PDB entry 8SN0 | electron microscopy, 3.20 A resolution | chains G and I of the 12 polymer chains in the assembly

Chain G:
Molecule: Histone H2A type 1-B/E
Organism: Homo sapiens
UniProtKB: P04908 (H2A1B_HUMAN); residues 11-129 here correspond to UniProt positions 12-130 (UniProt number = residue number + 1)
Amino-acid sequence (119 residues; numbered 11 to 129; the number before each row is that of its first residue):
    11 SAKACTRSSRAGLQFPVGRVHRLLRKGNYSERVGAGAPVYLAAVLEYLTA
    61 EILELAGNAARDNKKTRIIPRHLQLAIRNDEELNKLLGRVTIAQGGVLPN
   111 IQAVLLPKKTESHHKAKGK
Not modelled in the structure: 120-129
Differences from the reference sequence: engineered mutation Ser11 (Arg12 in P04908), Cys15 (Lys16 in P04908)
UniProt features mapped onto this chain:
  - modified residue: Lys13 (N6-(beta-hydroxybutyryl)lysine), Lys36 (N6-(2-hydroxyisobutyryl)lysine), Lys74 (N6-(2-hydroxyisobutyryl)lysine), Lys75 (N6-(2-hydroxyisobutyryl)lysine), Lys95 (N6-(2-hydroxyisobutyryl)lysine), Gln104 (N5-methylglutamine), Lys118 (N6-(2-hydroxyisobutyryl)lysine), Lys119 (N6-crotonyllysine), Thr120 (Phosphothreonine), Lys125 (N6-crotonyllysine)
  - cross-link (Glycyl lysine isopeptide (Lys-Gly)): Lys13 (interchain with G-Cter in ubiquitin), Lys119 (interchain with G-Cter in ubiquitin)

Chain I:
Molecule: 147-nt DNA strand
Organism: Homo sapiens
Sequence (147 nucleotides; numbered -73 to 73; the number before each row is that of its first residue; numbers below 1 keep their minus sign (DA-73 is residue -73)):
   -73 ATCGAGAATCCCGGTGCCGAGGCCGCTCAATTGGTCGTAGACAGCTCTAG
   -23 CACCGCTTAAACGCACGTACGCGCTGTCCCCCGCGTTTTAACCGCCAAGG
    27 GGATTACTCCCTAGTCTCCAGGCACGTGTCAGATATATACATCCGAT

Chain G / chain I interface:
Contacting residue pairs - 12 pairs, chain G then chain I:
  Arg29(G) - DC49(I)  salt bridge to the phosphate
  Arg42(G) - DT38(I)  sugar contact
  Arg42(G) - DA39(I)  phosphate contact
  Val43(G) - DT38(I)  sugar contact
  Val43(G) - DA39(I)  hydrogen bond to the phosphate
  Gly44(G) - DT38(I)  phosphate contact
  Ala45(G) - DT38(I)  hydrogen bond to the phosphate
  Lys75(G) - DG58(I)  phosphate contact
  Thr76(G) - DA57(I)  phosphate contact
  Thr76(G) - DG58(I)  hydrogen bond to the phosphate
  Arg77(G) - DA57(I)  sugar contact
  Arg77(G) - DG58(I)  phosphate contact
Interface residues without a listed pair, chain I (7 interface residues in all): DG48, DA59

Overview:
The interface between chain G and chain I involves 8 residues on one side and 7 on the other, with 3 hydrogen
bonds and 1 salt bridge. Among the polar pairs are Val43(G)-DA39(I), Ala45(G)-DT38(I) and Thr76(G)-DG58(I).
Here chain G is Histone H2A type 1-B/E and chain I is a 147-nt DNA strand, both from Homo sapiens. Entry 8SN0
(Cryo-EM structure of the human nucleosome core particle in complex with RNF168 and UbcH5c~Ub (UbcH5c
chemically ...) was determined by electron microscopy (same publication as 8SMW, 8SMX, 8SMY, 8SMZ, 8SN1, 8SN2
and 3 further entries).
